PDB entry 8FO9 | electron microscopy, 3.48 A resolution | chains A and C of the 6 polymer chains in the assembly

# Chain A (and C)
Name: Leucine-rich repeat serine/threonine-protein kinase 2
Organism: Homo sapiens
Notes: EC 2.7.11.1, 3.6.5.-; chain C of this document is another copy of the same molecule, construct and numbering; everything in this record applies to it too
UniProtKB: Q5S007 (LRRK2_HUMAN); residue numbers follow UniProt; this construct covers 1-2527
Sequence (2527 residues; each row starts with the number of its first residue):
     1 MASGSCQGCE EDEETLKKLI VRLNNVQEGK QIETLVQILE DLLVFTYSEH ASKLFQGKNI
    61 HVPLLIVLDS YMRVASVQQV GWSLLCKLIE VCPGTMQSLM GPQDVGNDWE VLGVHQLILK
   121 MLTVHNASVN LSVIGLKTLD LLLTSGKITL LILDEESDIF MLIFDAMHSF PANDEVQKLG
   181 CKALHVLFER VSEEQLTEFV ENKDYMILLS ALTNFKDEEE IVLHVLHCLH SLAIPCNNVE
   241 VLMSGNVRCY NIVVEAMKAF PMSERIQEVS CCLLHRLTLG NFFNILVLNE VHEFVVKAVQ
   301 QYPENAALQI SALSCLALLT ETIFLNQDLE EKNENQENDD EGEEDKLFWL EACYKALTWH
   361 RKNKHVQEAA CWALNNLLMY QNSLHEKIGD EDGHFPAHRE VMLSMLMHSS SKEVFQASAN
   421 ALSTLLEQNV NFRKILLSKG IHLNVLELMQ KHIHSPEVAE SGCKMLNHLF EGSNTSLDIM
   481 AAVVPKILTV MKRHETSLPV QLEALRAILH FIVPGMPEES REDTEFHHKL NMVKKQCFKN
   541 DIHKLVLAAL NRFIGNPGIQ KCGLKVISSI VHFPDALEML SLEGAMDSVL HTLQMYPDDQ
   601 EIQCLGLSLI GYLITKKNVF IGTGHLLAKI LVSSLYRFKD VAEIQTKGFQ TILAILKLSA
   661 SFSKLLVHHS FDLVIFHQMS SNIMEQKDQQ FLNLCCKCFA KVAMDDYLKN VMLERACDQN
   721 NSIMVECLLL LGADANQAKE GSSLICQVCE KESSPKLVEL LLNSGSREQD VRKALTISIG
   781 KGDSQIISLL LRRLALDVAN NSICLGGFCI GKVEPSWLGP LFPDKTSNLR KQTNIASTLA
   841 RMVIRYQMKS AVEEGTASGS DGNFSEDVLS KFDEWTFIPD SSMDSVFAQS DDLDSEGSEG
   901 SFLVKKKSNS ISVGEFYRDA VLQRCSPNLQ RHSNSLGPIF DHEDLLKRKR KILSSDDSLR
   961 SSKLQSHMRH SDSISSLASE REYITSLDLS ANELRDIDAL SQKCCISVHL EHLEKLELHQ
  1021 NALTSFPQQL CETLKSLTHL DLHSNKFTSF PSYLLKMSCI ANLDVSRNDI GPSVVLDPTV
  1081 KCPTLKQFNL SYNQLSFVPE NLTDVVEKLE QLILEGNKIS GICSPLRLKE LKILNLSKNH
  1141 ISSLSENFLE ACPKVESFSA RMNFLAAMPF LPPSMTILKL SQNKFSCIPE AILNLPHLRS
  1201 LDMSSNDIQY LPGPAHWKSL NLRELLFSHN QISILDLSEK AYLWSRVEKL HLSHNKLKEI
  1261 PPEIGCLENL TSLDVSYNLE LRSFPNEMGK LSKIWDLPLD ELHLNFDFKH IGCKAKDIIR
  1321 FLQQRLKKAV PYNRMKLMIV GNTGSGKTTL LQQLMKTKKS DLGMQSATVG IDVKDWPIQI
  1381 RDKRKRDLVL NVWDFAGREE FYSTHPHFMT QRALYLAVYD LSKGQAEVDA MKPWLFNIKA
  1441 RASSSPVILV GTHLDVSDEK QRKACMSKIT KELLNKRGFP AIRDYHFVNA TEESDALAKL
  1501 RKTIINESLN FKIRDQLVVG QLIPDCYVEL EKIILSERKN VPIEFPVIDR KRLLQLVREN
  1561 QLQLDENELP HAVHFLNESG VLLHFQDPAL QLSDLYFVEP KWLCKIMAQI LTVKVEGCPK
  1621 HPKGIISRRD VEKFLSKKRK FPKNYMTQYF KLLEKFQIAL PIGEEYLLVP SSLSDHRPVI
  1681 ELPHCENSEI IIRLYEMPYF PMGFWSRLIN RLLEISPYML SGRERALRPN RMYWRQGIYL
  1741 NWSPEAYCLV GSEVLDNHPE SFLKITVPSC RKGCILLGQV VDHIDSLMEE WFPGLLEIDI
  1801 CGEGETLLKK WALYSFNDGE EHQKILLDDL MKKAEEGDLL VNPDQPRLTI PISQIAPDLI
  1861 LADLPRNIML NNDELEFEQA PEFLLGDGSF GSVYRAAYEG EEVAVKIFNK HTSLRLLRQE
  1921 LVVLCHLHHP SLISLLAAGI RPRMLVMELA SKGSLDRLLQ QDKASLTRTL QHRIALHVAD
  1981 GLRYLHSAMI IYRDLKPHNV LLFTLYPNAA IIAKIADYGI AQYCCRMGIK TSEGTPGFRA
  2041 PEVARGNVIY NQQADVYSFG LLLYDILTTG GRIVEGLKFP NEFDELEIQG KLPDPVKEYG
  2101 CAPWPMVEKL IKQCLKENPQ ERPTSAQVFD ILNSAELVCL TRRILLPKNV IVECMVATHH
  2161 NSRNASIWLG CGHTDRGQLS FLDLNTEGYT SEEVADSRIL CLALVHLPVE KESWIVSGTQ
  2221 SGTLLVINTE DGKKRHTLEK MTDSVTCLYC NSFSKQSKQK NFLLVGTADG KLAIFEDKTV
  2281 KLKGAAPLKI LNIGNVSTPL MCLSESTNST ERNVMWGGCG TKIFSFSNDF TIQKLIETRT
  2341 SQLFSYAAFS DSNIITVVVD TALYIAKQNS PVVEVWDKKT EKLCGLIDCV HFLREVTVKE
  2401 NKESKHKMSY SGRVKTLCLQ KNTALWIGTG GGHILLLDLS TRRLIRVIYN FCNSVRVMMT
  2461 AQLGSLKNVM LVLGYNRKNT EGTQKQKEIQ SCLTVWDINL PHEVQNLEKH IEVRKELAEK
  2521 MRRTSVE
Unresolved in the structure: 1-1328, 1357-1363, 1653-1657, 2254-2258, 2400-2408
Construct notes: conflict H50 (Arg in Q5S007), T1647 (Ser in Q5S007), T2397 (Met in Q5S007)
Small-molecule neighbours:
  - ATP (adenosine-5'-triphosphate): L1885, G1886, D1887, V1893, R1895, A1904, I1933, M1947, E1948, L1949, A1950, S1951, G1953, S1954, R1957, H1998, N1999, L2001, A2016, D2017
  - GDP (guanosine-5'-diphosphate): N1342, T1343, G1344, S1345, G1346, K1347, T1348, T1349, Q1365, S1366, A1367, T1368, F1395, A1396, G1397, R1398, H1453, A1490
UniProt features mapped onto this chain:
  - active site: D1994 (Proton acceptor)
  - binding site (GTP): G1341 to T1348, N2295 to T2298
  - binding site (ATP): L1885, D1887, G1888, G1891, V1893, A1904, K1906, M1947, E1948, A1950, S1954, R1957, H1998, L2001, A2016, D2017
  - modified residue (Phosphoserine): S910, S935, S955, S973, S1292, S1444
  - natural variant: M712 (M712V: In PARK8), R793 (R793M: In PARK8; uncertain significance), Q930 (Q930R: In PARK8; uncertain significance), R1067 (R1067Q: In PARK8), S1096 (S1096C: In PARK8; uncertain significance), I1122 (I1122V: In PARK8), S1228 (S1228T: In PARK8), K1359 (K1359I: Found in a renal cell carcinoma sample), I1371 (I1371V: In PARK8; uncertain significance), R1441 (R1441C: In PARK8; R1441G: In PARK8; R1441H: In PARK8), R1514 (R1514Q: In PARK8; uncertain significance), P1542 (P1542S: In PARK8; uncertain significance), 24 further natural variant entries in UniProt
  - mutagenesis: R399 (R399E: Reduces membrane localization and abolishes interaction with RAB29/RAB7L1. Impairs RAB29-stimulated kinase activity on RAB10, RAB29 and LRRK2), L403 (L403E: Reduces membrane localization and abolishes interaction with RAB29/RAB7L1. Impairs RAB29-stimulated kinase activity on RAB10, RAB29 and LRRK2), C727 (C727D: Decreased kinase activity. Loss of RAB29-mediated activation and autophosphorylation of S-910, S-935, S-955, S-973 and S-1292. Decreased membrane association ...), L728 (L728D: Decreased kinase activity. Loss of RAB29-mediated activation and autophosphorylation of S-910, S-935, S-955, S-973 and S-1292. Decreased membrane association ...), L729 (L729D: Decreased kinase activity. Loss of RAB29-mediated activation and autophosphorylation of S-910, S-935, S-955, S-973 and S-1292. Decreased membrane association ...), L760 (L760D: Decreased kinase activity and loss of RAB29-mediated activation), L761 (L761D: Decreased kinase activity and loss of RAB29-mediated activation), L762 (L762D: Decreased kinase activity and loss of RAB29-mediated activation), L789 (L789D: No effect on kinase activity and RAB29-mediated activation), L790 (L790D: No effect on kinase activity and RAB29-mediated activation), L791 (L791D: No effect on kinase activity and RAB29-mediated activation), T1343 (T1343G: Decreased kinase activity; when associated with Q-1398), 21 further mutagenesis entries in UniProt
What the authors report for this chain:
  - contacts within the chain: K1906-E1920 (salt bridge), L1924-Y2018, L1924-L1935, Y1992-Y2018
  - conformationally variable residues (helix shift, side-chain flip): A1426 to L1449, Y1699, Y2018, I2020
  - binding site for ATP: D2017
  - mutagenesis - P1588A, N1710A, W1791A: decreased catalytic activity on Rab29
  - mutagenesis - W1791A: abolished catalytic activity on in the absence of Rab29
  - disease-associated variants - N1437H, R1441C, R1441G, R1441H, Y1699C, S1761R, G2019S, I2020T: increased catalytic activity (citing earlier work)
  - post-translational modification sites: S1292 (citing earlier work)

# Chain A / chain C interface
Pairs across the interface (6):
  E1899(A) with K2467(C)
  G1900(A) with K2467(C)
  Y2006(A) with T2004(C); Y2006(C), hydrophobic
  K2421(A) with E1899(C), salt bridge
  K2467(A) with G1900(C)
Interface residues without a listed pair, chain A (9 interface residues in all): D1873, N2161, Q2462, S2465
Interface residues without a listed pair, chain C (9 interface residues in all): D1873, N2161, Q2462, S2465

# Overview
Chain A and chain C each contribute 9 residues to their interface, with 1 salt bridge. The salt-bridged pair
is K2421(A)-E1899(C). Bound to chain A: GDP and ATP. From the paper: a binding site for ATP at D2017(A);
N1437H, R1441C and R1441G of chain A, among others, increase catalytic activity; 11 substitutions were tested
in all.
Both chains are Leucine-rich repeat serine/threonine-protein kinase 2 (Homo sapiens). Entry 8FO9 (Cryo-EM
structure of Rab29-LRRK2 complex in the LRRK2 tetramer state) was determined by electron microscopy together
with 8FO2, 8FO8 and 8SMC from the same study.
